Entry 2XI5 (X-ray diffraction, 2.20 A resolution); this record covers chains A and B of the 4 polymer chains in the assembly.

[Chain A (and B)]
Protein: RNA polymerase L
Source organism: Bunyavirus la crosse
Notes: fragment: n-terminal endonuclease domain, residues 1-183; chain B of this document is another copy of the same molecule, construct and numbering; everything in this record applies to it too
Reference sequence: A5HC98 (A5HC98_BUNLC); residues 1-183 here = UniProt positions 1-183
Amino-acid sequence (184 residues; each row starts with the number of its first residue; numbering starts at 0):
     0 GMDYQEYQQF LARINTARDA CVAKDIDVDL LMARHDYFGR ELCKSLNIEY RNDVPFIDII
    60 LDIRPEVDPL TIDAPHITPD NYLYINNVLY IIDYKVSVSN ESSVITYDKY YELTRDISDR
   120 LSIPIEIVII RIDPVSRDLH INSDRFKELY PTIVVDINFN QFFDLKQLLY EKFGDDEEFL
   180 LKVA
Construct notes: expression tag (0)
Bound ions: Mn2+: His34, Asp79, Asp92, Tyr93
Swiss-Prot annotation at these positions:
  - binding site (Mn(2+)): His34, Asp52, Asp79, Asp92, Tyr93
What the authors report for this chain:
  - Mn2+ coordination: His34, Asp79, Asp92, Tyr93
  - catalytic residues: His34, Asp52, Asp79, Asp92, Lys94
  - mutagenesis - H34K, D52A, D79A, D92A, K94A: abolished catalytic activity
  - mutagenesis - E48A: unchanged catalytic activity
  - mutagenesis - K108A: decreased catalytic activity
  - mutagenesis - H34A: decreased stability
  - mutagenesis - D79A: abolished binding to Mn2+
  - mutagenesis - H34K: increased stability
  - mutagenesis - D52A (21.0 (+/-2.3) uM), D92A: decreased binding to Mn2+
  - conformationally variable residues (loop rearrangement): Asp52

[Chain A / chain B interface]
Residue-residue contacts (48; chain A residue first):
  Lys23(A) - Asn99(B)
  Val97(A) - Lys165(B)  hydrogen bond (backbone-side chain)
  Asn99(A) - Lys23(B)
  Asn99(A) - Phe178(B)
  Asn99(A) - Leu179(B)  hydrogen bond (side chain-backbone)
  Asn99(A) - Leu180(B)
  Asn99(A) - Lys181(B)  hydrogen bond (side chain-backbone)
  Val103(A) - Leu180(B)
  Val103(A) - Val182(B)  hydrophobic
  Tyr106(A) - Glu176(B)
  Tyr106(A) - Leu180(B)  hydrophobic
  Arg130(A) - Tyr169(B)  hydrogen bond
  Asp132(A) - Lys165(B)  salt bridge
  Val134(A) - Val134(B)  hydrophobic
  Val134(A) - Phe162(B)  hydrophobic
  Ser135(A) - Phe162(B)
  Ser135(A) - Gln166(B)
  Asp137(A) - Gln166(B)
  His139(A) - Tyr169(B)
  Ile140(A) - Leu179(B)
  Asn141(A) - Glu176(B)  hydrogen bond
  Asn141(A) - Leu179(B)
  Asn141(A) - Leu180(B)
  Asp143(A) - Asp174(B)
  Asp143(A) - Glu176(B)
  Lys146(A) - Gly173(B)
  Lys146(A) - Asp174(B)  salt bridge
  Phe162(A) - Val134(B)  hydrophobic
  Phe162(A) - Ser135(B)
  Lys165(A) - Val97(B)  hydrogen bond (side chain-backbone)
  Lys165(A) - Asp132(B)  salt bridge
  Gln166(A) - Ser135(B)
  Gln166(A) - Asp137(B)  hydrogen bond
  Tyr169(A) - Arg130(B)
  Tyr169(A) - His139(B)
  Gly173(A) - Lys146(B)
  Asp174(A) - Asp143(B)
  Asp174(A) - Lys146(B)  salt bridge
  Glu176(A) - Asn141(B)
  Glu176(A) - Asp143(B)
  Leu179(A) - Asn99(B)  hydrogen bond (backbone-side chain)
  Leu179(A) - Ile140(B)
  Leu180(A) - Asn99(B)
  Leu180(A) - Val103(B)
  Leu180(A) - Tyr106(B)  hydrophobic
  Leu180(A) - Asn141(B)
  Lys181(A) - Asn99(B)  hydrogen bond (backbone-side chain)
  Val182(A) - Val103(B)  hydrophobic
Other interface residues (no listed pair), chain A (29 interface residues in all): Ser102, Ser142, Phe178
Other interface residues (no listed pair), chain B (29 interface residues in all): Ser102, Ser142

[Overview]
Chain A and chain B each contribute 29 residues to their interface; the contacts include 9 hydrogen bonds and
4 salt bridges. Among the polar pairs are Asp132(A)-Lys165(B), Lys146(A)-Asp174(B) and Val97(A)-Lys165(B). The
paper reports catalytic residues His34(A), Asp52(A) and Asp79(A) among others; H34K, D52A and D79A of chain A,
among others, abolish catalytic activity; 8 substitutions were tested in all.
Both chains are RNA polymerase L (Bunyavirus la crosse). Entry 2XI5 (N-terminal endonuclease domain of La
Crosse virus L-protein) was determined by X-ray diffraction together with 2XI7 from the same study.
